PDB entry 6KVD | X-ray diffraction, 2.21 A resolution | chains J and G of the 10 polymer chains in the assembly

# Chain J
Molecule: 146-nt DNA strand
Organism: Homo sapiens
Sequence (146 nucleotides; row label = number of the first residue in the row):
   147 ATCAATATCCACCTGCAGATTCTACCAAAAGTGTATTTGGAAACTGCTCC
   197 ATCAAAAGGCATGTTCAGCTGAATTCAGCTGAACATGCCTTTTGATGGAG
   247 CAGTTTCCAAATACACTTTTGGTAGAATCTGCAGGTGGATATTGAT
Metal / ion sites: Mn2+ site 1: DG185, DG186; Mn2+ site 2 near DG217 (its only coordinating residue here); Mn2+ site 3 near DG267 (its only coordinating residue here); Mn2+ site 4 near DG280 (its only coordinating residue here)

# Chain G
Name: Histone H2A.J
Organism: Homo sapiens
Reference sequence: Q9BTM1 (H2AJ_HUMAN); residues 0-128 here correspond to UniProt positions 1-129 (UniProt number = residue number + 1)
Amino-acid sequence (132 residues; each row starts with the number of its first residue; numbers below 1 keep their minus sign (Gly-3 is residue -3)):
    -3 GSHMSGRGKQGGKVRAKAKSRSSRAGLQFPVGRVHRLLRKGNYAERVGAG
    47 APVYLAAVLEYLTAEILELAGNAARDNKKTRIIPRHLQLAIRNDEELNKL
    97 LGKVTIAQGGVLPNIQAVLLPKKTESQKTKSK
Unresolved in the structure: -3 to 13, 119-128
Sequence notes: expression tag (-3 to -1)
Swiss-Prot annotation at these positions:
  - modified residue: Lys5 (N6-acetyllysine), Lys9 (N6-acetyllysine), Gln104 (N5-methylglutamine), Thr120 (Phosphothreonine)

# Chain J / chain G interface
Pairs across the interface - 15 pairs, chain J then chain G:
  DC158(J) - Lys74(G)  phosphate contact
  DT166(J) - Arg77(G)  sugar contact
  DA175(J) - Arg32(G)  phosphate contact
  DA176(J) - Arg29(G)  phosphate contact
  DA176(J) - Arg32(G)  salt bridge to the phosphate
  DG177(J) - Ala14(G)  hydrogen bond to the phosphate
  DG177(J) - Lys15(G)  phosphate contact
  DG177(J) - Ser16(G)  phosphate contact
  DG177(J) - Arg17(G)  salt bridge to the phosphate
  DG177(J) - Gly28(G)  phosphate contact
  DT178(J) - Ala14(G)  hydrogen bond to the phosphate
  DT178(J) - Lys15(G)  hydrogen bond to the phosphate
  DT178(J) - Arg20(G)  salt bridge to the phosphate
  DT184(J) - Arg42(G)  sugar contact
  DG185(J) - Arg42(G)  sugar contact
Other interface residues (no listed pair), chain J (9 interface residues in all): DA165

# In short
Chain J and chain G form an interface of 9 and 11 residues respectively, with 3 hydrogen bonds and 3 salt
bridges. Among the polar pairs are DG177(J)-Ala14(G), DT178(J)-Ala14(G) and DT178(J)-Lys15(G). DG185(J) and
DG186(J) form the Mn2+ site 1.
Here chain J is a 146-nt DNA strand and chain G is Histone H2A.J, both from Homo sapiens. Entry 6KVD (Crystal
structure of human nucleosome containing H2A.J) was determined by X-ray diffraction.
